PDB entry 8Q6P | electron microscopy, 3.53 A resolution | chains 3 and 7 of the 7 polymer chains in the assembly

Chain 3:
Protein: Maternal DNA replication licensing factor mcm3
From: Xenopus laevis
Notes: EC 3.6.4.12
UniProt: P49739 (MCM3M_XENLA); residues 1-807 here = UniProt positions 1-807
Amino-acid sequence (807 residues; numbered 1 to 807; the number before each row is that of its first residue):
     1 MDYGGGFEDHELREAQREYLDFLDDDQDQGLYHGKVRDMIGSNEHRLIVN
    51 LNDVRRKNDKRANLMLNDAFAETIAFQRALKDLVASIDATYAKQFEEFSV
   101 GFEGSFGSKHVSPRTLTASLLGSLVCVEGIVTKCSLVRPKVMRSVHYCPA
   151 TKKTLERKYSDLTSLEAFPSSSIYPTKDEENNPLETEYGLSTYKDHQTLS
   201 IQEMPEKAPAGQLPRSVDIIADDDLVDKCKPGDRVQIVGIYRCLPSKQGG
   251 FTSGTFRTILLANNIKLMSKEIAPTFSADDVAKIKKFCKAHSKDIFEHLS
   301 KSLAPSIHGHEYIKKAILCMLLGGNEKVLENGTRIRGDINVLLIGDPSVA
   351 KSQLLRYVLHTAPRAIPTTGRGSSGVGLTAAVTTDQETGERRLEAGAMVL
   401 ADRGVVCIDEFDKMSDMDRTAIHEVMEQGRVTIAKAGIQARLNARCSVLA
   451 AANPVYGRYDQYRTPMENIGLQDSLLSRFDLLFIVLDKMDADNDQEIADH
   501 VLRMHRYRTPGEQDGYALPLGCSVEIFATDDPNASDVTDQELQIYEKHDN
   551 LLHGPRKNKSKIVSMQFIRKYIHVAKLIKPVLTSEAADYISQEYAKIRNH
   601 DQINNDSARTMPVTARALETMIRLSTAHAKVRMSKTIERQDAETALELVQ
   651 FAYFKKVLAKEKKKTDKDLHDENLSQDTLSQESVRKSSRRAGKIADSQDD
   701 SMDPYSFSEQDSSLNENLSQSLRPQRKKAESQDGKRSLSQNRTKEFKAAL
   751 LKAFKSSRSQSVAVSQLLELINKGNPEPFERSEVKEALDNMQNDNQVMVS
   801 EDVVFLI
Unresolved in the structure: 1-270, 523-540, 659-807
Small-molecule neighbours:
  - ATP (adenosine-5'-triphosphate), molecule 1: Ser306, Ile307, His308, Pro347, Ser348, Val349, Ala350, Lys351, Ser352, Gln353, Asp409, Asn453, Ile497, Val501
  - ATP, molecule 2: Glu427, Arg478, Ala615, Arg616, Glu619
Swiss-Prot annotation at these positions:
  - motif: Ser477 to Asp480 (Arginine finger)
  - binding site (ATP): Gly345 to Ser352

Chain 7:
Protein: DNA replication licensing factor mcm7-B
From: Xenopus laevis
Notes: EC 3.6.4.12
UniProt: Q7ZXB1 (MCM7B_XENLA); residues 1-720 here = UniProt positions 1-720
Amino-acid sequence (720 residues; each row starts with the number of its first residue):
     1 MPRDYQAEKEKCKTFLQEFYKDDEFGKKNFKYGVQLANIAHREQVALCID
    51 LDDLAEEDPELVDAICENTRRYTNLFADAVQELLPQYKEREVVHKDALDV
   101 YIEHRLMMEQRGRDPNEMRDPHNQYPPELMRRFELYFKAPSSSKARVVRD
   151 VKADSIGKLVTVRGIVTRVTEVKPMMVVATYTCDQCGAETYQPIQSPTFM
   201 PLIMCPSRECQTNRSGGRLYLQTRGSKFIKFQELKIQEHSDQVPVGNIPR
   251 CMSVYVRGENTRLAQPGDHVGITGVFLPMLRTGFRQVVQGLLSETYLESH
   301 RLVKMNKTEDDELGTEELSEEELRQITEEDFYEKLAASIAPEIYGHEDVK
   351 KALLLLLVGGVDHSPRGMKIRGNINVCLMGDPGVAKSQLLSYIDRLAPRS
   401 QYTTGRGSSGVGLTAAVMKDPVTGEMTLEGGALVLADQGVCCIDEFDKMM
   451 DSDRTAIHEVMEQQTISIAKAGIMTTLNARCSILAAANPAYGRYNPKKTV
   501 EQNIQLPAALLSRFDLLWLIQDKPDRDNDLRLAQHITYVHQHSKQPPSQF
   551 QPMDMKLMRRYITMCKSKQPAIPESLADYLTAAYVEMRKEARTNKDMTFT
   601 SARTLLSILRLSTALARLRLEDVVEKEDVNEAMRLTEMSKDSLQGDKGHA
   651 SRTQRPADVIFSTIREMVPEKGARSVKYSEAEQRCVSKGFTPAQFEAALE
   701 EYEELNVWLVNQARTKITFV
Unresolved in the structure: 1-316, 407-431, 469-474, 646-720
Small-molecule neighbours: ATP (adenosine-5'-triphosphate): Glu342, Ile343, Tyr344, His346, Pro382, Gly383, Val384, Ala385, Lys386, Ser387, Gln388, Asn488, Leu532, Ile536
Swiss-Prot annotation at these positions:
  - zinc finger: Cys183 to Cys210 (C4-type)
  - motif: Ser512 to Asp515 (Arginine finger)
  - binding site (ATP): Tyr344, Gly383, Ala385, Lys386, Ser387, Asn488, Arg513, Arg603

Interface between chain 3 and chain 7:
Pairs across the interface (30):
  Leu329(3) with Glu342(7); Val539(7), hydrophobic; Ser543(7)
  Glu330(3) with Ser543(7); Lys544(7)
  Asn331(3) with Glu342(7), hydrogen bond; Tyr392(7); Arg395(7), hydrogen bond (backbone-side chain); Met555(7)
  Gly332(3) with Arg395(7), hydrogen bond (backbone-side chain)
  Thr333(3) with Glu342(7), hydrogen bond; Arg395(7)
  Ile335(3) with His540(7)
  Thr420(3) with Arg406(7)
  Gln428(3) with Tyr402(7)
  Arg430(3) with Ser391(7)
  Ala587(3) with Thr537(7)
  Ser591(3) with Ala533(7)
  Tyr594(3) with Ala533(7), hydrophobic
  Arg598(3) with Asp522(7), salt bridge; Lys523(7), hydrogen bond (side chain-backbone); Pro524(7); Asp529(7), salt bridge
  Asn599(3) with Arg526(7), hydrogen bond
  Gln602(3) with Pro524(7)
  Pro612(3) with Arg493(7)
  Leu618(3) with Ala533(7), hydrophobic; Ile536(7), hydrophobic
  Glu619(3) with His540(7), salt bridge
  Ile622(3) with His540(7)
Also at the interface, not in a pair above, chain 3 (32 interface residues in all): Lys327, Met417, His423, Glu424, Glu427, Thr432, Gln439, Arg441, Gln472, Asp473, Leu582, Ser584, Ala615
Also at the interface, not in a pair above, chain 7 (31 interface residues in all): Pro341, Ser387, Asp394, Thr404, Leu435, Glu445, Lys448, Gly492, Leu530, Leu532, Gln541

Overview:
The interface between chain 3 and chain 7 involves 32 residues on one side and 31 on the other, with 6
hydrogen bonds and 3 salt bridges. Among the polar pairs are Arg598(3)-Asp522(7), Arg598(3)-Asp529(7) and
Glu619(3)-His540(7).
Chain 3 is Maternal DNA replication licensing factor mcm3 and chain 7 is DNA replication licensing factor
mcm7-B, both from Xenopus laevis; the structure, X. laevis CMG dimer bound to dimeric DONSON - MCM ATPase, was
determined by electron microscopy (same publication as 8Q6O).
